6MDP - chains D and H of the 7 polymer chains in the assembly; structure by electron microscopy, 3.80 A resolution.

[Chain D]
Name: Vesicle-fusing ATPase
From: Cricetulus griseus
Notes: EC 3.6.4.6
Reference sequence: P18708 (NSF_CRIGR); residue numbers follow UniProt; this construct covers 1-723
Amino-acid sequence (768 residues; each row starts with the number of its first residue; numbers below 1 keep their minus sign (Met-23 is residue -23)):
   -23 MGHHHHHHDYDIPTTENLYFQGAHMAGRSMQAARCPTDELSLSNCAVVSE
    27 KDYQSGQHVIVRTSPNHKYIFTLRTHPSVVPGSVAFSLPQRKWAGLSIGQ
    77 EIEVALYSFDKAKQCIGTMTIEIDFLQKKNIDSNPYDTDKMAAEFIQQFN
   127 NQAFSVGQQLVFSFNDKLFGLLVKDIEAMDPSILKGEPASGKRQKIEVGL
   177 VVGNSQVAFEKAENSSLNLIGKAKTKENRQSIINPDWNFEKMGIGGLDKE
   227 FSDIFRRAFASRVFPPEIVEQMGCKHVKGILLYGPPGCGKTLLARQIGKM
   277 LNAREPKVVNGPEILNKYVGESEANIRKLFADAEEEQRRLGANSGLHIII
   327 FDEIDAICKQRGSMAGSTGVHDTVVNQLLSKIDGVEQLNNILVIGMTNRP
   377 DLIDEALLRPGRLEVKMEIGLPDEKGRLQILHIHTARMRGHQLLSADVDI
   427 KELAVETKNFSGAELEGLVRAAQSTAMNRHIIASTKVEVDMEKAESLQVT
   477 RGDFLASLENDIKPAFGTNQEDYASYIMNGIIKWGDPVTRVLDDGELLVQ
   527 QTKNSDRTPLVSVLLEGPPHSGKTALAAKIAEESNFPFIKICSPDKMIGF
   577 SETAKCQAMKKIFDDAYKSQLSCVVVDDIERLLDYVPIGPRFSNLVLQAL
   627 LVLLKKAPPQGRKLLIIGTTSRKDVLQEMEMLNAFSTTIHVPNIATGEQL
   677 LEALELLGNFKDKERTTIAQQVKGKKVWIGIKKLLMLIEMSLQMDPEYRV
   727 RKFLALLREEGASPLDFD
Not modelled in the structure: -23 to 208, 460-463, 739-744
Sequence notes: initiating methionine (-23); expression tag (-22 to 0, 724-744); conflict Ile458 (Lys in P18708)
Residues lining bound ligands:
  - ADP (adenosine-5'-diphosphate): Lys251, Asp359, Arg385, Arg388
  - ATP (adenosine-5'-triphosphate), molecule 1: Gly219, Ile220, Gly221, Pro261, Pro262, Gly263, Cys264, Gly265, Lys266, Thr267, Leu268, Asp328, Glu329, Met372, Asn374, Ile406, His410, Gly438, Ala439, Glu442
  - ATP, molecule 2: Tyr502, Met504, Asn505, Gly506, Ile507, Ile508, Trp510, Val514, Pro545, His546, Gly548, Lys549, Thr550, Ala551, Leu552, Asp604, Ser647, Ile707, Lys708, Leu711
Swiss-Prot annotation at these positions:
  - binding site (ATP): Asn505 to Trp510, Pro545 to Leu552
  - binding site (Mg(2+)): Thr550
  - modified residue: Lys105 (N6-acetyllysine), Ser207 (Phosphoserine), Tyr259 (Phosphotyrosine), Ser569 (Phosphoserine)
Reported in the primary citation:
  - mutagenesis - Y294A, Y294L: decreased catalytic activity on SNARE complex
  - mutagenesis - Y294A (31 +/- 5 ATP min-1), Y294L (26 +/- 2 ATP min-1): unchanged catalytic activity on ATP

[Chain H]
Name: Synaptosomal-associated protein 25
From: Rattus norvegicus
Reference sequence: P60881 (SNP25_RAT), isoform P60881-2; numbering as in UniProt (aligned over 1-204)
Amino-acid sequence (207 residues; numbered -2 to 204; the number before each row is that of its first residue; numbers below 1 keep their minus sign (Met-2 is residue -2)):
    -2 MASMAEDADMRNELEEMQRRADQLADESLESTRRMLQLVEESKDAGIRTL
    48 VMLDEQGEQLDRVEEGMNHINQDMKEAEKNLKDLGKCCGLFICPCNKLKS
    98 SDAYKKAWGNNQDGVVASQPARVVDEREQMAISGGFIRRVTNDARENEMD
   148 ENLEQVSGIIGNLRHMALDMGNEIDTQNRQIDRIMEKADSNKTRIDEANQ
   198 RATKMLG
Not modelled in the structure: -2 to 0, 18-204
Sequence notes: initiating methionine (-2); expression tag (-1 to 0)
Swiss-Prot annotation at these positions:
  - region: Gly111 to Val120 (Interaction with ZDHHC13 and ZDHHC17)
  - site ((Microbial infection) Cleavage): Arg180, Ile181, Gln197, Arg198
  - modified residue: Thr138 (Phosphothreonine), Ser154 (Phosphoserine), Ser187 (Phosphoserine)
  - lipidation (S-palmitoyl cysteine): Cys85, Cys90, Cys92

[Chain D / chain H interface]
Contacting residue pairs (6; chain D residue first):
  Lys293(D) - Glu10(H)
  Lys293(D) - Leu11(H)
  Tyr294(D) - Leu11(H)
  Tyr294(D) - Met14(H)  hydrophobic
  Val295(D) - Leu11(H)  hydrogen bond (backbone-backbone)
  Val295(D) - Glu12(H)
Also at the interface, not in a pair above, chain D (4 interface residues in all): His347

[In short]
The chain D/chain H interface involves 4 residues from each chain, with 1 hydrogen bond. The hydrogen-bonded
pair Val295(D)-Leu11(H) is a backbone contact. The paper reports that Y294A and Y294L of chain D reduce
catalytic activity on SNARE complex; Y294A and Y294L of chain D leave catalytic activity on ATP unchanged.
Here chain D is Vesicle-fusing ATPase (Cricetulus griseus) and chain H is Synaptosomal-associated protein 25
(Rattus norvegicus). Entry 6MDP (The D1 and D2 domain rings of NSF engaging the SNAP-25 N-terminus within the
20S supercomplex ...) was determined by electron microscopy (same publication as 6MDM, 6MDN and 6MDO).
